6D83 - chains G and M of the 8 polymer chains in the assembly; structure by electron microscopy, 4.27 A resolution (low resolution: residue-level contacts below are approximate; hydrogen-bond / salt-bridge calls are withheld).

== Chain G ==
Name: AP-1 complex subunit gamma-1
Organism: Mus musculus
UniProtKB: P22892 (AP1G1_MOUSE); residue numbers follow UniProt; this construct covers 1-595
Chain sequence (601 residues; numbered 1 to 601; the number before each row is that of its first residue):
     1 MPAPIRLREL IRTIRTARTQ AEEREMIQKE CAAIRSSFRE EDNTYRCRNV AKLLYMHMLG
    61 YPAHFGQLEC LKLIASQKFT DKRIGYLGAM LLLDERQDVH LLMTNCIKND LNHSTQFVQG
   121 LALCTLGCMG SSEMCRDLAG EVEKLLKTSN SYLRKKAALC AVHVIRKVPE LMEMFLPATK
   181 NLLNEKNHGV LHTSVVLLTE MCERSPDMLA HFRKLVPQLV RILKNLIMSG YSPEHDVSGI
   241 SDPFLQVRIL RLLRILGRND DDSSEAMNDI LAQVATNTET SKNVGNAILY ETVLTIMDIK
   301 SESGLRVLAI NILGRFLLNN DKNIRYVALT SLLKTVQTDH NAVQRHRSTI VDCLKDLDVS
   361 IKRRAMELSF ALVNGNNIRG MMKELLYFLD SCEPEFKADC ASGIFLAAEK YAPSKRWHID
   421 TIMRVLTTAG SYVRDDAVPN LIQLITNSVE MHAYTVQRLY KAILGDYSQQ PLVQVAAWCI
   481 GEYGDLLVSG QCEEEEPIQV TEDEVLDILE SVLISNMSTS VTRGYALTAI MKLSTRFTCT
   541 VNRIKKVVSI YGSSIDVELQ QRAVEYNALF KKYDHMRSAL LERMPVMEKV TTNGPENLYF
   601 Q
Unresolved in the structure: 1-3, 589-601
Sequence notes: expression tag (596-601)

== Chain M ==
Name: AP-1 complex subunit mu-1
Organism: Mus musculus
UniProtKB: P35585 (AP1M1_MOUSE); numbering as in UniProt (aligned over 1-423)
Chain sequence (423 residues; numbered 1 to 423; the number before each row is that of its first residue):
     1 MSASAVYVLD LKGKVLICRN YRGDVDMSEV EHFMPILMEK EEEGMLSPIL AHGGVRFMWI
    61 KHNNLYLVAT SKKNACVSLV FSFLYKVVQV FSEYFKELEE ESIRDNFVII YELLDELMDF
   121 GYPQTTDSKI LQEYITQEGH KLETGAPRPP ATVTNAVSWR SEGIKYRKNE VFLDVIEAVN
   181 LLVSANGNVL RSEIVGSIKM RVFLSGMPEL RLGLNDKVLF DNTGRGKSKS VELEDVKFHQ
   241 CVRLSRFEND RTISFIPPDG EFELMSYRLN THVKPLIWIE SVIEKHSHSR IEYMVKAKSQ
   301 FKRRSTANNV EIHIPVPNDA DSPKFKTTVG SVKWVPENSE IVWSVKSFPG GKEYLMRAHF
   361 GLPSVEAEDK EGKPPISVKF EIPYFTTSGI QVRYLKIIEK SGYQALPWVR YITQNGDYQL
   421 RTQ
Unresolved in the structure: 1, 139-145

== Interface between chain G and chain M ==
Contacting residue pairs - 22 pairs, chain G then chain M:
  Thr-19(G) / Leu-11(M)
  Thr-19(G) / Asn-64(M)
  Glu-25(G) / Glu-337(M)
  Glu-25(G) / Asn-338(M)
  Gln-28(G) / Asn-318(M)
  Gln-28(G) / Pro-336(M)
  Gln-28(G) / Glu-337(M)
  Lys-29(G) / Glu-337(M)
  Ala-32(G) / Trp-334(M)
  Ala-32(G) / Pro-336(M)
  Arg-35(G) / Asn-318(M)
  Arg-35(G) / Asp-319(M)
  Arg-35(G) / Ala-320(M)
  Arg-35(G) / Asp-321(M)
  Arg-39(G) / Asp-321(M)
  Arg-39(G) / Gly-361(M)
  His-64(G) / Asp-319(M)
  His-64(G) / Val-365(M)
  His-64(G) / Glu-366(M)
  His-64(G) / Ala-367(M)
  Phe-65(G) / Val-365(M)
  Leu-68(G) / Ser-364(M)
Other interface residues (no listed pair), chain G (13 interface residues in all): Ser-36, Gln-67, Gln-97
Other interface residues (no listed pair), chain M (19 interface residues in all): Ser-322, Ser-339, Leu-362, Pro-363

== Overview ==
Chain G and chain M form an interface of 13 and 19 residues respectively.
Chain G is AP-1 complex subunit gamma-1 and chain M is AP-1 complex subunit mu-1, both from Mus musculus; the
structure, Structure of the cargo bound AP-1:Arf1:tetherin-Nef (L164A, L165A) dileucine mutant dimer monomeric
subunit, was determined by electron microscopy, deposited together with 6CM9, 6D84, 6DFF and 6CRI.
